PDB entry 5U7M | X-ray diffraction, 3.02 A resolution | chains G and H of the 6 polymer chains in the assembly

== Chain G ==
Molecule: Envelope glycoprotein gp160
Organism: Human immunodeficiency virus 1
UniProtKB: Q2N0S5 (Q2N0S5_9HIV1); the construct lacks a stretch of the UniProt sequence and is renumbered around it, so the offset changes along the chain: 31-137 = UniProt 30-136; 146-185 = UniProt 137-176; 190-309 = UniProt 189-308; 312-321 = UniProt 309-318; 2 more segments
Chain sequence (481 residues; each row starts with the number of its first residue; note: 15 numbers in that range are skipped by the numbering (no residue carries them; nothing is unmodelled there); a row labelled like 185A-185L holds insertion residues (185A, then the next letters in order)):
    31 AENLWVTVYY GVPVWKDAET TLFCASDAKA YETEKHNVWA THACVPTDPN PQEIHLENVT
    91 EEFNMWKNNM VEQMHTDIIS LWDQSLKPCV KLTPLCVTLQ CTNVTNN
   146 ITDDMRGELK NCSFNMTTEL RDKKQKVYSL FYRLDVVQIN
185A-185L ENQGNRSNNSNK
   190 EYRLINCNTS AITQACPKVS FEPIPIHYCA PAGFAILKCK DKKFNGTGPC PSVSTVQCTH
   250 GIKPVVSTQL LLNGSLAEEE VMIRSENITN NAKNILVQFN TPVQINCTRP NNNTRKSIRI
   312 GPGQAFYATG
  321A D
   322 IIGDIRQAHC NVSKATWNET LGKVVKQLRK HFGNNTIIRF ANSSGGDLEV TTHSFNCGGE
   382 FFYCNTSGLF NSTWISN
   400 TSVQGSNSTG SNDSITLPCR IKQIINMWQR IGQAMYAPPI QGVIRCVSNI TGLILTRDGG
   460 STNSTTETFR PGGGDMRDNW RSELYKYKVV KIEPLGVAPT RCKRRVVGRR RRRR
Unresolved in the structure: 62-64, 146-150, 185A-185L, 400-410, 506-513
Differences from the reference sequence: engineered mutation Asn332 (Thr330 in Q2N0S5), Cys501 (Ala498 in Q2N0S5), Arg509 (Glu506 in Q2N0S5), Arg510 (Lys507 in Q2N0S5), Arg512 (Ala509 in Q2N0S5), Arg513 (Val510 in Q2N0S5)
Disulfide bonds: Cys54-Cys74, Cys119-Cys205, Cys126-Cys196, Cys131-Cys157, Cys218-Cys247, Cys228-Cys239, Cys296-Cys331, Cys378-Cys445, Cys385-Cys418
Covalently attached groups: glycan linked to Asn88, Asn137, Asn262, Asn332; N-acetylglucosamine (NAG) linked to Asn133, Asn156, Asn160, Asn197, Asn234, Asn276, Asn295, Asn301, Asn339, Asn355, Asn363, Asn386, Asn392, Asn448
Ligand contacts: 83G (1-[(2R)-4-(benzenecarbonyl)-2-methylpiperazin-1-yl]-2-(4-methoxy-1H-pyrrolo[2,3-b]pyridin-3-yl)ethane-1,2-dione): Ile108, Ile109, Trp112, Asp113, Leu116, Val255, Glu370, Ser375, Phe376, Phe382, Tyr384, Ile424, Asn425, Met426, Trp427, Gln432, Ala433, Met434, Met475
Reported in the primary citation:
  - binding site for 83G: Trp112, Asp113, Leu116, Val255, Ser375, Phe382, Ile424, Met426, Trp427, Gln432, Met434, Met475
  - conformationally variable residues (loop rearrangement, side-chain flip): Trp112, Ile423 to Tyr435
  - contacts within the chain: Thr257-Trp427

== Chain H ==
Molecule: PGT122 fab heavy chain
Organism: Homo sapiens
Notes: antibody fragment or engineered binder
Chain sequence (235 residues; row label = number of the first residue in the row; a row labelled like 82A-82C holds insertion residues (82A, then the next letters in order)):
     1 QVHLQESGPG LVKPSETLSL TCNVSGTLVR DNYWSWIRQP LGKQPEWIGY VHDSGDTNYN
    61 PSLKSRVHLS LDKSKNLVSL RL
82A-82C TGV
    83 TAADSAIYYC ATTKHGRR
100A-100R IYGVVAFKEWFTYFYMDV
   101 WGKGTSVTVS SASTKGPSVF PLAPSSKSTS GGTAALGCLV KDYFPEPVTV SWNSGALTSG
   161 VHTFPAVLQS SGLYSLSSVV TVPSSSLGTQ TYICNVNHKP SNTKVDKRVE PKSC
Unresolved in the structure: 127-130, 212-214
Disulfide bonds: Cys22-Cys92, Cys138-Cys194
Covalently attached groups: N-acetylglucosamine (NAG) linked to Asn23

== How chain G and chain H interact ==
Contacting residue pairs - 9 pairs, chain G then chain H:
  Asp325(G) - Tyr100B(H)
  Arg327(G) - Tyr100B(H)  hydrogen bond (side chain-backbone)
  Arg327(G) - Gly100C(H)
  Arg327(G) - Val100D(H)
  Arg327(G) - Glu100I(H)  salt bridge
  Gln328(G) - Phe100G(H)
  Gln328(G) - Glu100I(H)  hydrogen bond (backbone-side chain)
  His330(G) - Val100D(H)
  Pro417(G) - Phe100G(H)  hydrophobic
Other interface residues (no listed pair), chain G (8 interface residues in all): Ile326, Thr415, Leu416

== Overview ==
8 residues of chain G and 5 residues of chain H are in contact; the contacts include 2 hydrogen bonds and 1
salt bridge. Polar pairs include Arg327(G)-Glu100I(H), Arg327(G)-Tyr100B(H) and Gln328(G)-Glu100I(H). The
paper reports a binding site for 83G at Trp112(G), Asp113(G) and Leu116(G) among others; conformational
variability at Trp112(G) and Ile423(G).
Chain G is Envelope glycoprotein gp160 (Human immunodeficiency virus 1) and chain H is PGT122 fab heavy chain
(Homo sapiens); the structure, Crystal Structure of HIV-1 BG505 SOSIP.664 Prefusion Env Trimer Bound to Small
Molecule HIV-1 Entry Inhibitor ..., was determined by X-ray diffraction (same publication as 5U7O).
